Entry 4CMD (X-ray diffraction, 1.68 A resolution); this record covers chains A and B.

== Chain A (and B) ==
Molecule: Aminotransferase
From: Nectria haematococca mpvi
Notes: EC 2.6.1.42; chain B of this document is another copy of the same molecule, construct and numbering; everything in this record applies to it too
UniProt: C7YVL8 (C7YVL8_NECH7); residue numbers follow UniProt; this construct covers 1-320
Amino-acid sequence (322 residues; each row starts with the number of its first residue):
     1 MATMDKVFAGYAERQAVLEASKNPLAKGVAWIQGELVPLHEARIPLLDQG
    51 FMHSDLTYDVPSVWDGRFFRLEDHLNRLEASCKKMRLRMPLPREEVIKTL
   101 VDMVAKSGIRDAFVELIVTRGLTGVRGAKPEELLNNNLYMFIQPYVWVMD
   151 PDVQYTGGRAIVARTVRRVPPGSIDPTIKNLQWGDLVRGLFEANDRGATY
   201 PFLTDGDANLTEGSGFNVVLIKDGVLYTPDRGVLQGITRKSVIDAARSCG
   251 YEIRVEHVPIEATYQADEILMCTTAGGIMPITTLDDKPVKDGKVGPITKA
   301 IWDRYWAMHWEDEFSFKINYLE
Sequence notes: expression tag (321-322)
Covalent attachments: pyridoxal phosphate (PLP) linked to Lys179
Small-molecule neighbours: pyridoxal phosphate (PLP): Tyr58, His74, Arg77, Arg168, Leu186, Glu212, Gly213, Gly215, Phe216, Asn217, Leu234, Gly236, Ile237, Thr238, Arg239, Cys272, Thr273, Thr274
What the authors report for this chain:
  - binding site for pyridoxal phosphate: Arg77, Lys179, Glu212, Leu234, Ile237, Thr238, Thr274
  - self-association interface (contacts with another copy of this molecule): Arg43 to Pro45
  - catalytic residues: Lys179 (proposed by the authors, not directly observed)
  - specificity-determining residues: Ser62, Glu115, Thr273, Thr274, Ala275 (proposed by the authors, not directly observed)

== Interface between chain A and chain B ==
Residue-residue contacts (108; chain A residue first):
  Ala30(A) - Leu46(B)  hydrophobic
  Ile32(A) - Arg43(B)
  Ile32(A) - Leu46(B)  hydrophobic
  Leu39(A) - Leu46(B)  hydrophobic
  Leu39(A) - Leu47(B)  hydrophobic
  His40(A) - Leu47(B)
  Ala42(A) - Pro45(B)
  Ala42(A) - Leu46(B)  hydrogen bond (backbone-backbone)
  Arg43(A) - Ile32(B)
  Arg43(A) - Arg43(B)  hydrogen bond (side chain-backbone)
  Arg43(A) - Ile44(B)
  Arg43(A) - Pro45(B)
  Arg43(A) - Leu46(B)
  Ile44(A) - Arg43(B)
  Ile44(A) - Ile44(B)  hydrogen bond (backbone-backbone)
  Ile44(A) - Leu46(B)  hydrophobic
  Ile44(A) - Phe51(B)  hydrophobic
  Pro45(A) - Ala42(B)
  Pro45(A) - Arg43(B)
  Leu46(A) - Ala30(B)  hydrophobic
  Leu46(A) - Ile32(B)  hydrophobic
  Leu46(A) - Leu39(B)  hydrophobic
  Leu46(A) - Ala42(B)  hydrogen bond (backbone-backbone)
  Leu46(A) - Arg43(B)
  Leu46(A) - Ile44(B)  hydrophobic
  Leu46(A) - Phe141(B)  hydrophobic
  Leu47(A) - Leu39(B)  hydrophobic
  Leu47(A) - His40(B)
  Gly50(A) - Phe51(B)
  Phe51(A) - Ile44(B)  hydrophobic
  Phe51(A) - Gly50(B)
  Phe51(A) - Phe51(B)
  Phe51(A) - Leu56(B)  hydrophobic
  Phe51(A) - Ile117(B)  hydrophobic
  Phe51(A) - Leu181(B)
  Met52(A) - Ile117(B)  hydrophobic
  Met52(A) - Phe141(B)  hydrophobic
  Met52(A) - Leu181(B)
  His53(A) - Leu181(B)
  His53(A) - Trp183(B)
  Ser54(A) - Ser54(B)
  Ser54(A) - Leu181(B)  hydrogen bond (backbone-backbone)
  Leu56(A) - Phe51(B)  hydrophobic
  Arg86(A) - Phe191(B)
  Arg86(A) - Asp195(B)  salt bridge
  Ile117(A) - Phe51(B)  hydrophobic
  Ile117(A) - Met52(B)  hydrophobic
  Arg120(A) - Phe191(B)
  Val125(A) - Leu190(B)  hydrophobic
  Val125(A) - Phe191(B)  hydrophobic
  Arg126(A) - Val146(B)
  Arg126(A) - Trp147(B)
  Arg126(A) - Val148(B)
  Arg126(A) - Leu190(B)
  Pro130(A) - Asn194(B)
  Phe141(A) - Leu46(B)  hydrophobic
  Phe141(A) - Met52(B)  hydrophobic
  Val146(A) - Arg126(B)
  Trp147(A) - Arg126(B)
  Val148(A) - Arg126(B)
  Val166(A) - Gly172(B)
  Val166(A) - Ser173(B)
  Arg167(A) - Pro170(B)
  Arg167(A) - Gly172(B)  hydrogen bond (backbone-backbone)
  Arg167(A) - Ser173(B)  hydrogen bond (backbone-side chain)
  Arg168(A) - Ser173(B)  hydrogen bond (backbone-side chain)
  Val169(A) - Ser173(B)  hydrogen bond (backbone-side chain)
  Pro170(A) - Arg167(B)
  Pro170(A) - Pro170(B)
  Pro171(A) - Arg188(B)  hydrogen bond (backbone-side chain)
  Gly172(A) - Val166(B)
  Gly172(A) - Arg167(B)  hydrogen bond (backbone-backbone)
  Gly172(A) - Arg188(B)
  Ser173(A) - Val166(B)
  Ser173(A) - Arg167(B)  hydrogen bond (side chain-backbone)
  Ser173(A) - Arg168(B)  hydrogen bond (side chain-backbone)
  Ser173(A) - Val169(B)  hydrogen bond (side chain-backbone)
  Ser173(A) - Asp185(B)
  Ser173(A) - Arg188(B)  hydrogen bond (backbone-side chain)
  Ile174(A) - Gly184(B)
  Ile174(A) - Asp185(B)
  Ile174(A) - Arg188(B)
  Asp175(A) - Arg188(B)
  Leu181(A) - Phe51(B)
  Leu181(A) - Met52(B)
  Leu181(A) - His53(B)
  Leu181(A) - Ser54(B)  hydrogen bond (backbone-backbone)
  Gln182(A) - Gln182(B)
  Gln182(A) - Trp183(B)  hydrogen bond (side chain-backbone)
  Gln182(A) - Gly184(B)  hydrogen bond (side chain-backbone)
  Trp183(A) - His53(B)
  Trp183(A) - Gln182(B)  hydrogen bond (backbone-side chain)
  Gly184(A) - Ile174(B)
  Gly184(A) - Gln182(B)  hydrogen bond (backbone-side chain)
  Asp185(A) - Ser173(B)
  Asp185(A) - Ile174(B)
  Arg188(A) - Pro171(B)  hydrogen bond (side chain-backbone)
  Arg188(A) - Gly172(B)
  Arg188(A) - Ser173(B)  hydrogen bond (side chain-backbone)
  Arg188(A) - Ile174(B)
  Arg188(A) - Asp175(B)
  Leu190(A) - Val125(B)  hydrophobic
  Leu190(A) - Arg126(B)
  Phe191(A) - Arg86(B)
  Phe191(A) - Arg120(B)
  Phe191(A) - Val125(B)  hydrophobic
  Asn194(A) - Pro130(B)
  Asp195(A) - Arg86(B)  salt bridge
Also at the interface, not in a pair above, chain A (56 interface residues in all): Asp55, Met85, Glu115, Thr119, Ala128, Leu133, Tyr139, Thr165, Val187, Ser214
Also at the interface, not in a pair above, chain B (55 interface residues in all): Asp55, Met85, Glu115, Thr119, Leu133, Tyr139, Thr165, Val187, Ser214

== In short ==
Chain A and chain B form an interface of 56 and 55 residues respectively; the contacts include 22 hydrogen
bonds and 2 salt bridges. Polar contacts include Arg86(A)-Asp195(B), Arg43(A)-Arg43(B) and
Arg167(A)-Ser173(B). The paper reports the catalytic residue Lys179(A); a binding site for pyridoxal phosphate
at Arg77(A), Lys179(A) and Glu212(A) among others.
Both chains are Aminotransferase (Nectria haematococca mpvi). Entry 4CMD (The (R)-selective transaminase from
Nectria haematococca) was determined by X-ray diffraction (same publication as 4CMF).
